PDB entry 1I9Z | X-ray diffraction, 1.80 A resolution | chain A

# Chain A
Protein: Phosphatidylinositol phosphate phosphatase
From: Schizosaccharomyces pombe
Notes: fragment: ipp5c domain, residues 534-880
UniProt: O43001 (SYJ1_SCHPO); residue numbers follow UniProt; this construct covers 534-880
Chain sequence (347 residues; row label = number of the first residue in the row):
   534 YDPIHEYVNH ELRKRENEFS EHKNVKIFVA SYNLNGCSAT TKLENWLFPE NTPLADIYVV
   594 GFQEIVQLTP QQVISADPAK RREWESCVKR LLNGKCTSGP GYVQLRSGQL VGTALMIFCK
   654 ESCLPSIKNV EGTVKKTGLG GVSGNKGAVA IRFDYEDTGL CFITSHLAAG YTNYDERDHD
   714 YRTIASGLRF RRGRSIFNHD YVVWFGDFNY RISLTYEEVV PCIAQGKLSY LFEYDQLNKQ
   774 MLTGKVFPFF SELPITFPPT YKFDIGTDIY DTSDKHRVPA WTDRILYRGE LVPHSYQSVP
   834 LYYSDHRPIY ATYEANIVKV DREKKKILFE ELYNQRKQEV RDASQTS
Unresolved in the structure: 603-607, 673-676, 879-880
Metal / ion sites: Ca2+: Asn568, Glu597
Small-molecule neighbours: D-myo-inositol-1,4-bisphosphate (2IP): Ala702, Gly703, Tyr704, Asn706, Arg744, Tyr794, Lys795, Arg810, Asp838
Curated features (UniProtKB/Swiss-Prot):
  - mutagenesis: Glu597 (E597A/Q: Reduces the catalytic activity by 3 to 4 orders of magnitude)
What the authors report for this chain:
  - binding site for D-myo-inositol-1,4-bisphosphate: Tyr704 to Thr705, Arg744, Lys795, Arg810, His839
  - catalytic residues: Asp740, Asp816, His839
  - Ca2+ coordination: Asn568, Glu597
  - Ca2+ coordination through a water molecule: Asp838
  - mutagenesis - D838G: abolished catalytic activity
  - mutagenesis - K795R/R810N (2-fold): decreased catalytic activity on PI(3,5)P2
  - mutagenesis - K795R/R810N (20-fold): decreased catalytic activity on PI(4,5)P2
  - specificity-determining residues: Lys795, Arg810 (by similarity / conservation)
  - mutagenesis - K669E/K808E: decreased catalytic activity on lipid substrates
  - mutagenesis - K669E/K808N: decreased catalytic activity
  - contacts within the chain: Asn742-Arg744, Thr815-His839, Asp816-His839 (hydrogen bond)

# Overview
Chain A binds D-myo-inositol-1,4-bisphosphate. Asn568 and Glu597 coordinate Ca2+. UniProt lists one
mutagenesis site. The paper reports catalytic residues Asp740, Asp816 and His839; D838G abolishes catalytic
activity; 4 substitutions were tested in all.
Chain A is Phosphatidylinositol phosphate phosphatase (Schizosaccharomyces pombe); the structure, Crystal
structure of inositol polyphosphate 5-phosphatase domain (IPP5C) of spsynaptojanin in complex with inositol
(1,4)-bisphosphate and ..., was determined by X-ray diffraction together with 1I9Y from the same study.
